PDB entry 5AG5 | X-ray diffraction, 2.00 A resolution | chain A

[Chain A]
Name: Glycylpeptide N-tetradecanoyltransferase
Organism: Leishmania major
Notes: EC 2.3.1.97
Reference sequence: Q4Q5S8 (Q4Q5S8_LEIMA); numbering as in UniProt (aligned over 5-421)
Chain sequence (438 residues; numbered -16 to 421; the number before each row is that of its first residue; numbers below 1 keep their minus sign (Met-16 is residue -16)):
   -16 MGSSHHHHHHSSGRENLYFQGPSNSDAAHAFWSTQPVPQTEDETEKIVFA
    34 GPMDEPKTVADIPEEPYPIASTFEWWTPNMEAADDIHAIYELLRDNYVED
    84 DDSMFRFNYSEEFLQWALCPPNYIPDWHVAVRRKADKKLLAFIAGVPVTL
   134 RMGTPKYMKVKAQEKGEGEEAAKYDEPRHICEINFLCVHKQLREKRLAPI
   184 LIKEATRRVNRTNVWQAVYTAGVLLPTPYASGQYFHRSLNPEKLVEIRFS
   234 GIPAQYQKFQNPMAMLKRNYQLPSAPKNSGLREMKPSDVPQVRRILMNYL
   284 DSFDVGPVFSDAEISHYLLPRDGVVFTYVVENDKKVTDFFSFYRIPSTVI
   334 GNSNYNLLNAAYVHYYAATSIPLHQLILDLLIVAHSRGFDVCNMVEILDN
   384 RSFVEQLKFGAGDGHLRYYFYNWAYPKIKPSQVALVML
Not modelled in the structure: -16 to 10
Differences from the reference sequence: expression tag (-16 to 4)
Ligand contacts:
  - DLR ((2R)-3-benzyl-2-(1H-indazol-5-yl)-1,3-thiazolidin-4-one): Val81, Glu82, Asp83, Phe88, Arg89, Phe90, Tyr217, His219, Phe232, Ser330, Leu341, Tyr345, Asn376, Gly395, Asp396, Gly397
  - tetradecanoyl-coa (MYA): His12, Ala13, Phe14, Trp15, Asn79, Tyr80, Val81, Ile126, Ile166, Asn167, Phe168, Leu169, Cys170, Val171, Leu175, Arg176, Glu177, Lys178, Arg179, Leu180, Ala181, Pro182, Ile185, Thr189, Val192, Asn193, Val197, Trp198, Gln199, Ala200, Tyr202, Thr203, Ala204, Val206, Leu208, Tyr404
What the authors report for this chain:
  - binding site for DLR: Phe88, Phe90, Phe232, Ser330, Leu341, Asp396

[Overview]
Chain A binds compound DLR and tetradecanoyl-coa. The paper reports a binding site for DLR at Phe88, Phe90 and
Phe232 among others.
Chain A is Glycylpeptide N-tetradecanoyltransferase (Leishmania major); the structure, Crystal structure of
leishmania major N-myristoyltransferase (nmt) with bound myristoyl-CoA and a thiazolidinone ligand, was
determined by X-ray diffraction, deposited together with 5AG4, 5AG6, 5AG7 and 5AGE.
